PDB entry 6RDE | electron microscopy, 2.90 A resolution | chains S and Y of the 20 polymer chains in the assembly

Chain S:
Name: ATP synthase gamma chain, mitochondrial
From: Polytomella sp. Pringsheim 198.80
Reference sequence: Q4LDE7 (Q4LDE7_9CHLO); numbering as in UniProt (aligned over 1-317)
Chain sequence (317 residues; each row starts with the number of its first residue):
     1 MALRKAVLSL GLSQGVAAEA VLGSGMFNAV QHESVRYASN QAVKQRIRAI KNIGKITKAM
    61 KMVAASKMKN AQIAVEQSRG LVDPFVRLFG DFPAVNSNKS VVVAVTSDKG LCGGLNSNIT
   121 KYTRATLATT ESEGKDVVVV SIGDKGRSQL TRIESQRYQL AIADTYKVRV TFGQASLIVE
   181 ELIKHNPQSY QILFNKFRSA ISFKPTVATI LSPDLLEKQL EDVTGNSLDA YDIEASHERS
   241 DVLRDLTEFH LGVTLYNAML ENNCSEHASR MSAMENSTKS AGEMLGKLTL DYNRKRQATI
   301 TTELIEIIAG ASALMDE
Disordered / not traced: 1-38, 316-317

Chain Y:
Name: ATP synthase subunit beta
From: Polytomella sp. Pringsheim 198.80
Notes: EC 7.1.2.2
Reference sequence: A0ZW41 (A0ZW41_9CHLO); numbering as in UniProt (aligned over 1-574)
Chain sequence (574 residues; each row starts with the number of its first residue):
     1 MALRYAAGLA KNVVQRQGAS LNIARAFAAE PAPAIDAGYV SQVIGPVVDV RFDGELPSIL
    61 SSLEVEGHSV RLVLEVAQHM GDNTVRCIAM DSTDGLVRGQ KVVDTGSPIK VPVGRGTLGR
   121 IMNVIGEPVD EQGPIDAADI WSIHREAPEF TEQSTEQEIL VTGIKVVDLL APYQRGGKIG
   181 LFGGAGVGKT VLIMELINNV AKAHGGFSVF AGVGERTREG NDLYREMIES GVIKLGAERG
   241 NSKCTLVYGQ MNEPPGARAR VALTGLTVAE YFRDIEGQDV LLFVDNIFRF TQANSEVSAL
   301 LGRIPSAVGY QPTLATDLGG LQERITTTTK GSITSVQAVY VPADDLTDPA PATTFAHLDA
   361 TTVLSRSIAE LGIYPAVDPL DSTSRMLNPN VIGAEHYNVA RGVQKVLQDY KNLQDIIAIL
   421 GMDELSEEDK LTVARARKIQ RFLSQPFQVA EVFTGTPGKY VDLADTISGF QGVLTGKYDD
   481 LPEMAFYMVG DIKEVKEKAD KMAKDIASRK EADNKKVSEE LKDIPSLDKL VSEIKEVVIE
   541 EDDGLEEDFK AEALSSETVV LNEEGKSVPL PKKN
Disordered / not traced: 1-32, 553-574
Construct notes: conflict A350 (Gly in A0ZW41), L387 (Arg in A0ZW41)
Metal / ion sites: Mg2+: T190 (together with ADP)
Ligand contacts:
  - ADP (adenosine-5'-diphosphate): A185, G186, V187, G188, K189, T190, V191, R216, E219, Y374, P375, F447, A450, F453, T454
  - ATP (adenosine-5'-triphosphate): S384, L387, Y397, R401

Chain S / chain Y interface:
Residue-residue contacts (12; chain S residue first):
  R46(S) with D415(Y)
  I53(S) with I419(Y), hydrophobic
  L111(S) with L420(Y), hydrophobic
  G113(S) with D423(Y); E424(Y)
  G114(S) with D423(Y), hydrogen bond (backbone-side chain)
  R152(S) with E427(Y), salt bridge
  S277(S) with I419(Y)
  S280(S) with A418(Y)
  A281(S) with I419(Y), hydrophobic
  M284(S) with A418(Y), hydrophobic
  A313(S) with I304(Y), hydrophobic
Interface residues without a listed pair, chain S (14 interface residues in all): G110, M274, A309
Interface residues without a listed pair, chain Y (9 interface residues in all): P305

Overview:
The interface between chain S and chain Y involves 14 residues on one side and 9 on the other; the contacts
include 1 hydrogen bond and 1 salt bridge. Polar pairs include R152(S)-E427(Y) and G114(S)-D423(Y). Bound to
chain Y: ATP and ADP.
Here chain S is ATP synthase gamma chain, mitochondrial and chain Y is ATP synthase subunit beta, both from
Polytomella sp. Pringsheim 198.80. Entry 6RDE (CryoEM structure of Polytomella F-ATP synthase, Primary rotary
state 2, focussed refinement of F1 head and ...) was determined by electron microscopy (same publication as
6RD4, 6RD5, 6RD6, 6RD7, 6RD8, 6RD9 and 46 further entries).
